Entry 6SQ0 (X-ray diffraction, 1.77 A resolution); this record covers chains A and B.

== Chain A (and B) ==
Molecule: Estrogen receptor
From: Homo sapiens
Notes: chain B of this document is another copy of the same molecule, construct and numbering; everything in this record applies to it too
UniProt: P03372 (ESR1_HUMAN); numbering as in UniProt (aligned over 307-554)
Chain sequence (252 residues; each row starts with the number of its first residue):
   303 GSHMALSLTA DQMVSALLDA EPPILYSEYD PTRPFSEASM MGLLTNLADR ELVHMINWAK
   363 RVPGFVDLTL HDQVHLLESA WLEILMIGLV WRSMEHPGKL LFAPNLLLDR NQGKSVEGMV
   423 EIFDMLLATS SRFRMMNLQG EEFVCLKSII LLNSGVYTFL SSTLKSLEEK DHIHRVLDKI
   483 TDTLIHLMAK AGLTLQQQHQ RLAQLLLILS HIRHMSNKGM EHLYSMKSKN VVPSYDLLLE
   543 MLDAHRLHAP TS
Unresolved in the structure: 331-338, 462-468, 529-534, 553-554 (chain B: 303-309, 332-338, 458-472, 530-534, 547-554)
Construct notes: expression tag (303-306); engineered mutation S381 (Cys in P03372), S417 (Cys in P03372), S530 (Cys in P03372), S536 (Leu in P03372)
Small-molecule neighbours: Bridged tetracyclic indole (LRQ): L346, T347, L349, A350, E353, W383, L384, L387, M388, L391, R394, F404, M421, I424, F425, L428, G521, H524, L525

== Interface between chain A and chain B ==
Residue-residue contacts - 44 pairs, chain A then chain B:
  I451(A) with L509(B), hydrophobic
  N455(A) with L509(B), hydrogen bond (side chain-backbone); H513(B), hydrogen bond (backbone-side chain)
  V458(A) with H513(B)
  Y459(A) with A430(B); H513(B), hydrogen bond (backbone-side chain)
  H476(A) with R434(B), hydrogen bond
  D480(A) with Q502(B); Q506(B), hydrogen bond
  T483(A) with H501(B); A505(B)
  D484(A) with Q498(B), hydrogen bond; H501(B), salt bridge; Q502(B), hydrogen bond
  I487(A) with H501(B)
  L497(A) with L497(B), hydrophobic
  Q498(A) with D484(B), hydrogen bond
  H501(A) with T483(B); I487(B); H501(B); L504(B)
  Q502(A) with D480(B); D484(B), hydrogen bond
  L504(A) with H501(B)
  A505(A) with T483(B); L508(B), hydrophobic
  Q506(A) with D480(B), hydrogen bond
  L508(A) with A505(B), hydrophobic; L509(B), hydrophobic
  L509(A) with I451(B), hydrophobic; N455(B)
  L511(A) with S512(B)
  S512(A) with N455(B), hydrogen bond; S512(B), hydrogen bond (backbone-side chain); R515(B)
  H513(A) with N455(B), hydrogen bond (side chain-backbone); R515(B)
  R515(A) with S512(B); H513(B), hydrogen bond; H516(B)
  H516(A) with R515(B); N519(B), hydrogen bond
  N519(A) with H516(B), hydrogen bond; N519(B), hydrogen bond
Also at the interface, not in a pair above, chain A (27 interface residues in all): T460, L479, E523
Also at the interface, not in a pair above, chain B (27 interface residues in all): S456, L479, Q500, L511, E523

== Summary ==
Chain A and chain B each contribute 27 residues to their interface, with 17 hydrogen bonds and 1 salt bridge.
Polar pairs include D484(A)-H501(B), N455(A)-L509(B) and N455(A)-H513(B). Ligands of chain A: Bridged
tetracyclic indole.
Both chains are Estrogen receptor (Homo sapiens). Entry 6SQ0 (ERa_L536S (L536S/C381S/C471S,C530S) in complex
with a bridged tetracyclic indole (compound 8)) was determined by X-ray diffraction together with 6SUO from
the same study.
